9EJH - chains B and C of the 5 polymer chains in the assembly; structure by X-ray diffraction, 2.45 A resolution.

[Chain B]
Name: MHC class II HLA-DQ-beta-1
Source organism: Homo sapiens
UniProtKB: O19712 (O19712_HUMAN); numbering as in UniProt (aligned over 1-192)
Sequence (194 residues; each row starts with the number of its first residue):
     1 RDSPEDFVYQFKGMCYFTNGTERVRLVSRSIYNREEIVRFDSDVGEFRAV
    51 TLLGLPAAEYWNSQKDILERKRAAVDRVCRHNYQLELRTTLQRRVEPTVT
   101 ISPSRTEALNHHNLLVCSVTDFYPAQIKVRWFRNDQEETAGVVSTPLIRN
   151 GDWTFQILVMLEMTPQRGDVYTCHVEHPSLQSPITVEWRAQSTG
Not modelled in the structure: 1-2, 107-111
Cystine bridges: Cys15-Cys79, Cys117-Cys173
Covalently attached groups: N-acetylglucosamine (NAG) linked to Asn19
Differences from the reference sequence: expression tag (193-194)
Reported in the primary citation:
  - mutagenesis - D66A, R77A: unchanged binding to G9 T cell receptor alpha chain
  - mutagenesis - D66A, R77A: unchanged binding to G9 TCR

[Chain C]
Name: HLA class II histocompatibility antigen gamma chain
Source organism: Homo sapiens
UniProtKB: P04233 (HG2A_HUMAN); residues -1 to 11 here correspond to UniProt positions 110-122 (UniProt number = residue number + 111)
Sequence (13 residues; numbered -1 to 11; the number before each row is that of its first residue; numbers below 1 keep their minus sign (Ala-1 is residue -1)):
    -1 ATPLLMQALPMGA
Not modelled in the structure: 11

[Interface between chain B and chain C]
Contacting residue pairs (28; chain B residue first):
  Tyr9(B) - Met9(C)
  Phe11(B) - Met4(C)
  Phe11(B) - Gln5(C)
  Phe11(B) - Ala6(C)  hydrophobic
  Gly13(B) - Met4(C)
  Met14(B) - Met4(C)
  Cys15(B) - Met4(C)  hydrophobic
  Leu26(B) - Met4(C)  hydrophobic
  Ile37(B) - Met9(C)  hydrophobic
  Phe47(B) - Leu7(C)  hydrophobic
  Ala57(B) - Met9(C)  hydrophobic
  Tyr60(B) - Pro8(C)
  Tyr60(B) - Gly10(C)  hydrogen bond (side chain-backbone)
  Trp61(B) - Leu7(C)
  Trp61(B) - Pro8(C)  hydrogen bond (side chain-backbone)
  Trp61(B) - Met9(C)  hydrophobic
  Ile67(B) - Leu7(C)  hydrophobic
  Arg70(B) - Gln5(C)  hydrogen bond
  Arg77(B) - Leu2(C)
  Val78(B) - Leu2(C)
  Val78(B) - Leu3(C)
  Val78(B) - Met4(C)  hydrophobic
  His81(B) - Thr0(C)  hydrogen bond (side chain-backbone)
  His81(B) - Leu2(C)
  Asn82(B) - Pro1(C)
  Asn82(B) - Leu2(C)  hydrogen bond (side chain-backbone)
  Leu85(B) - Thr0(C)
  Leu85(B) - Pro1(C)
Other interface residues (no listed pair), chain B (20 interface residues in all): Val38, Cys79
Other interface residues (no listed pair), chain C (12 interface residues in all): Ala-1

[In short]
Chain B and chain C form an interface of 20 and 12 residues respectively, with 5 hydrogen bonds. Polar pairs
include Tyr60(B)-Gly10(C), Trp61(B)-Pro8(C) and Arg70(B)-Gln5(C). The paper reports that D66A and R77A of
chain B leave binding to G9 T cell receptor alpha chain unchanged; D66A and R77A of chain B leave binding to
G9 TCR unchanged.
Here chain B is MHC class II HLA-DQ-beta-1 and chain C is HLA class II histocompatibility antigen gamma chain,
both from Homo sapiens. Entry 9EJH (Peptide-independent T cell receptor recognition of HLA-DQ2) was determined
by X-ray diffraction, deposited together with 9EJG and 9EJI.
